PDB entry 7NYZ | electron microscopy, 6.50 A resolution (low resolution: residue-level contacts below are approximate; hydrogen-bond / salt-bridge calls are withheld) | chains B and N of the 14 polymer chains in the assembly

[Chain B]
Protein: Chromosome partition protein MukB
Source organism: Photorhabdus thracensis
UniProtKB: A0A0F7LRY2 (A0A0F7LRY2_9GAMM); residues 1-1482 here = UniProt positions 1-1482
Sequence (1482 residues; row label = number of the first residue in the row):
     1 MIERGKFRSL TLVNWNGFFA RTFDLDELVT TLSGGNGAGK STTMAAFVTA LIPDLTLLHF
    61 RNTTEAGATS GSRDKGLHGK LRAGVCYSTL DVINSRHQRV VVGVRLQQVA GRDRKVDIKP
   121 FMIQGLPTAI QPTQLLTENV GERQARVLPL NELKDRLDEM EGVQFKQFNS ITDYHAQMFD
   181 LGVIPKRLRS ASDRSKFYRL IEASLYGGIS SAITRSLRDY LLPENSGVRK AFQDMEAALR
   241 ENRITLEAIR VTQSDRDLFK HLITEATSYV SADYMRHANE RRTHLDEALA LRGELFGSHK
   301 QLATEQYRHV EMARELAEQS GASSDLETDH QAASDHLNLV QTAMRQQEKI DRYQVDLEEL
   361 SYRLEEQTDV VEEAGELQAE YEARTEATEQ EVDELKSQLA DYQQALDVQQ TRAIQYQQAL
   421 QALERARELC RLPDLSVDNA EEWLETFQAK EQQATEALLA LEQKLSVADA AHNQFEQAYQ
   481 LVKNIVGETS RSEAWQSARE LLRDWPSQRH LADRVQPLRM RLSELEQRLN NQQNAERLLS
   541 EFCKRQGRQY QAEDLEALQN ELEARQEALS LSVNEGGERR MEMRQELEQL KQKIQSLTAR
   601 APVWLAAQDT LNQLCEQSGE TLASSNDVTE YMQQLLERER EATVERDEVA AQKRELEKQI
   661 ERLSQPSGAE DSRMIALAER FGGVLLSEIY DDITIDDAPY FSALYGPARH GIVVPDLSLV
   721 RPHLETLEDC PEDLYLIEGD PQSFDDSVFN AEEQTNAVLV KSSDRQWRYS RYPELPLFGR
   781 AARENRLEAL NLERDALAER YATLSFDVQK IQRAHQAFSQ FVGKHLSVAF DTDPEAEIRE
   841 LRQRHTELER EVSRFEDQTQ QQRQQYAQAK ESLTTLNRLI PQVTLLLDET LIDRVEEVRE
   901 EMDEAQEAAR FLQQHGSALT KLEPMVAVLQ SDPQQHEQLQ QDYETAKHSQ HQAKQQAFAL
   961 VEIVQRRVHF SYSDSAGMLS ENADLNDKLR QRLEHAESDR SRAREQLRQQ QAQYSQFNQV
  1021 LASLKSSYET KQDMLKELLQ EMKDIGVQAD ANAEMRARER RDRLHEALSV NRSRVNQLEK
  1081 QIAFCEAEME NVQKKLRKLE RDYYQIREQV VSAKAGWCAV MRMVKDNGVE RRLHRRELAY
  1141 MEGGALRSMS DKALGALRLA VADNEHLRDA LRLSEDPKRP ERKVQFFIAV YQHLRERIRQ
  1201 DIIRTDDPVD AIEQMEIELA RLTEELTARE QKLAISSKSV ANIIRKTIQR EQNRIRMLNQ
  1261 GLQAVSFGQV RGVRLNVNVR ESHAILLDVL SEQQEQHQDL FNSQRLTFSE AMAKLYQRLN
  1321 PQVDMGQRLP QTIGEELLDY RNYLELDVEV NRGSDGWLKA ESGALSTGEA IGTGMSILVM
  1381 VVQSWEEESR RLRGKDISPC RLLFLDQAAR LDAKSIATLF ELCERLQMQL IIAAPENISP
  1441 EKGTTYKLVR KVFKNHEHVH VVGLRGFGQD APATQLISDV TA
Not modelled in the structure: 1, 1469-1482
Differences from the reference sequence: engineered mutation Gln1407 (Glu in A0A0F7LRY2)
Ion coordination: Mg2+: Ser41 (together with ATP)
Ligand contacts:
  - ATP, molecule 1: Asn16, Asn36, Gly37, Ala38, Gly39, Lys40, Ser41, Thr42, Gly76, Gly79, Lys80, Asp1406, Gln1407, Arg1450
  - ATP, molecule 2: Gln1269, Arg1352, Gly1363, Ala1364, Leu1365, Ser1366, Thr1367, Gly1368, Glu1369
  - 4'-phosphopantetheine (PNS), molecule 1: Leu289, Ala290, Gly293
  - 4'-phosphopantetheine (PNS), molecule 2: Arg839, Arg842, Gln843
Reported in the primary citation:
  - mutagenesis - E1407Q: decreased catalytic activity (citing earlier work)
  - mutagenesis - S1366R, D1406A: abolished growth

[Chain N]
Molecule: DNA 80 b
Sequence (30 nucleotides; numbered 3 to 32; the number before each row is that of its first residue):
     3 ATATATATAT ATATATATAT ATATATATAT

[Chain B / chain N interface]
Residue-residue contacts - 11 pairs, chain B then chain N:
  His59(B) with DA15(N)
  Arg61(B) with DA15(N)
  Thr69(B) with DA15(N); DT16(N)
  Gly71(B) with DT16(N)
  Arg73(B) with DA15(N); DT16(N)
  Ser192(B) with DT12(N); DA13(N)
  Ser195(B) with DA13(N)
  Arg199(B) with DT14(N)
Also at the interface, not in a pair above, chain B (11 interface residues in all): Thr56, Leu57, Gln1327
Also at the interface, not in a pair above, chain N (6 interface residues in all): DA21

[Summary]
Chain B and chain N form an interface of 11 and 6 residues respectively. Ligands of chain B: ATP and
4'-phosphopantetheine. The paper reports that S1366R and D1406A of chain B abolish growth; E1407Q of chain B
reduces catalytic activity.
Here chain B is Chromosome partition protein MukB (Photorhabdus thracensis) and chain N is DNA 80 b. Entry
7NYZ (Cryo-EM structure of the MukBEF-MatP-DNA monomer (partially open conformation)) was determined by
electron microscopy (same publication as 7NYW, 7NYX, 7NYY, 7NZ0, 7NZ2, 7NZ3 and 7NZ4).
